PDB entry 5O60 | electron microscopy, 3.18 A resolution | chains A and K of the 35 polymer chains in the assembly

== Chain A ==
Molecule: 23S rRNA
Organism: Mycobacterium smegmatis str. MC2 155
Sequence (3120 nucleotides; numbered 1 to 3120; the number before each row is that of its first residue):
     1 UAAGUGUUUAAGGGCGCAUGGUGGAUGCCUUGGCACUGGGAGCCGAUGAA
    51 GGACGUAGGAGGCUGCGAUAAGCCUCGGGGAGCUGUCAACCGAGCGUUGA
   101 UCCGAGGAUGUCCGAAUGGGGAAACCCGGCACGAGUGAUGUCGUGUCACC
   151 AGGCGCUGAAUAUAUAGGCGUCUGGGGGGAACGCGGGGAAGUGAAACAUC
   201 UCAGUACCCGUAGGAAGAGAAAACAAAAUGUGAUUCCGUGAGUAGUGGCG
   251 AGCGAAAGCGGAGGAUGGCUAAACCGUAUGCAUGUGAUACCGGGUAGGGG
   301 UUGUGUGUGCGGGGUUGUGGGACCUAUCUUUCCGGCUCUACCUGGCUGGA
   351 GGGCAGUGAGAAAAUGUUGUGGUUAGCGGAAAUGGCUUGGGAUGGCCUGC
   401 CGUAGACGGUGAGAGCCCGGUACGUGAAAACCCGACGUCUGUCUUGAUGG
   451 UGUUCCCGAGUAGCAGCGGGCCCGUGGAAUCUGCUGUGAAUCUGCCGGGA
   501 CCACCCGGUAAGCCUGAAUACUUCCCAGUGACCGAUAGCGGAUUAGUACC
   551 GUGAGGGAAUGGUGAAAAGUACCCCGGGAGGGGAGUGAAAGAGUACCUGA
   601 AACCGUGCGCUUACAAUCCGUCAGAGCCCUCGACGUGUCGUGGGGUGAUG
   651 GCGUGCCUUUUGAAGAAUGAGCCUGCGAGUCAGGGACAUGUCGCGAGGUU
   701 AACCCGGGUGGGGUAGCCGCAGCGAAAGCGAGUCUGAAUAGGGCGUAUCC
   751 ACACAAGAGUGUGUGGUGUAGUGGUGUGUUCUGGACCCGAAGCGGAGUGA
   801 UCUACCCAUGGCCAGGGUGAAGCGCGGGUAAGACCGCGUGGAGGCCCGAA
   851 CCCACUUAGGUUGAAGACUGAGGGGAUGAGCUGUGGGUAGGGGUGAAAGG
   901 CCAAUCAAACUCCGUGAUAGCUGGUUCUCCCCGAAAUGCAUUUAGGUGCA
   951 GCGUCGCAUGUUUCUUGCCGGAGGUAGAGCUACUGGAUGGCCGAUGGGCC
  1001 CCACAGGGUUACUGACGUCAGCCAAACUCCGAAUGCCGGUAAGUCCAAGA
  1051 GUGCGGCAGUGAGACGGCGGGGGAUAAGCUCCGUGCGUCGAGAGGGAAAC
  1101 AGCCCAGAUCGCCGGCUAAGGCCCCUAAGCGUGUGCUAAGUGGAAAAGGA
  1151 UGUGCAGUCGCGAAGACAACCAGGAGGUUGGCUUAGAAGCAGCCACCCUU
  1201 GAAAGAGUGCGUAAUAGCUCACUGGUCAAGUGAUUGUGCGCCGAUAAUGU
  1251 AGCGGGGCUCAAGCACACCGCCGAAGCCGCGGCAGCCAACGUGUUGGCUG
  1301 GGUAGGGGAGCGUCCUGCAUCCGGUGAAGCCGCCGAGUGAUCGAGUGGUG
  1351 GAGGGUGUGGGAGUGAGAAUGCAGGCAUGAGUAGCGAUUAGGCAAGUGAG
  1401 AACCUUGCCCGCCGAAAGACCAAGGGUUCCUGGGCCAGGCCAGUCCGCCC
  1451 AGGGUGAGUCGGGACCUAAGGCGAGGCCGACAGGCGUAGUCGAUGGACAA
  1501 CGGGUUGAUAUUCCCGUACCCGUGUAUGUGCGUCCAUGAUGAAUCAGCGG
  1551 UACUAACCAUCCAAAACCACCGUGACCGCACCUUUCGGGGUGUGGCGUUG
  1601 GUGGGGCUGCAUGGGACCUUCGUUGGUAGUAGUCAAGCGAUGGGGUGACG
  1651 CAGGAAGGUAGCCGUACCGGUCAGUGGUAAUACCGGGGUAAGCCUGUAGG
  1701 GAGUCAGAUAGGUAAAUCCGUCUGGCAUAUAUCCUGAGAGGUGAUGCAUA
  1751 GCCGAGUGAGGCGAAUUCGGUGAUCCUAUGCUGCCGAGAAAAGCCUCUAG
  1801 CGAGGACAUACACGGCCCGUACCCCAAACCAACACAGGUGGUCAGGUAGA
  1851 GAAUACUAAGGCGUACGAGUGAACUAUGGUUAAGGAACUCGGCAAAAUGC
  1901 CCCCGUAACUUCGGGAGAAGGGGGACCCACAUGGCGUGUAAGCCUUUACG
  1951 GCCCAAGCGUGAGUGGGUGGCACAAACCAGUGAGAAGCGACUGUUUACUA
  2001 AAAACACAGGUCCGUGCGAAGUCGCAAGACGAUGUAUACGGACUGACGCC
  2051 UGCCCGGUGCUGGAAGGUUAAGAGGACCCGUUAACUCCCUUUGGGGGUGA
  2101 AGCGGAGAAUUUAAGCCCCAGUAAACGGCGGUGGUAACUAUAACCAUCCU
  2151 AAGGUAGCGAAAUUCCUUGUCGGGUAAGUUCCGACCUGCACGAAUGGCGU
  2201 AACGACUUCUCAACUGUCUCAACCAUAGACUCGGCGAAAUUGCACUACGA
  2251 GUAAAGAUGCUCGUUACGCGCGGCAGGACGAAAAGACCCCGGGACCUUCA
  2301 CUACAACUUGGUAUUGGUGCUCGAUACGGUUUGUGUAGGAUAGGUGGGAG
  2351 ACUGUGAAGCUCACACGCCAGUGUGGGUGGAGUCGUUGUUGAAAUACCAC
  2401 UCUGAUCGUAUUGGGCCUCUAACCUCGGACCGUAUAUCCGGUUCAGGGAC
  2451 AGUGCCUGGUGGGUAGUUUAACUGGGGCGGUUGCCUCCUAAAAUGUAACG
  2501 GAGGCGCCCAAAGGUUCCCUCAACCUGGACGGCAAUCAGGUGUUGAGUGU
  2551 AAGUGCACAAGGGAGCUUGACUGCGAGACGGACAUGUCGAGCAGGGACGA
  2601 AAGUCGGGACUAGUGAUCCGGCACCUCUGAGUGGAAGGGGUGUCGCUCAA
  2651 CGGAUAAAAGGUACCCCGGGGAUAACAGGCUGAUCUUCCCCAAGAGUCCA
  2701 UAUCGACGGGAUGGUUUGGCACCUCGAUGUCGGCUCGUCGCAUCCUGGGG
  2751 CUGGAGCAGGUCCCAAGGGUUGGGCUGUUCGCCCAUUAAAGCGGCACGCG
  2801 AGCUGGGUUUAGAACGUCGUGAGACAGUUCGGUCUCUAUCCGCCGCGCGC
  2851 GUCAGAAGCUUGAGGAAACCUGUCCCUAGUACGAGAGGACCGGGACGGAC
  2901 GAACCUCUGGUAUACCAGUUGUCCCACCAGGGGCACGGCUGGAUAGCCAC
  2951 GUUCGGACAGGAUAACCGCUGAAAGCAUCUAAGCGGGAAACCUCUUCCAA
  3001 GACCAGGCUUCUCACCCUCUAGGAGGGAUAAGGCCCCCCGCAGACCACGG
  3051 GAUUGAUAGACCAGACCUGGAAGCCUAGUAAUAGGUGCAGGGAACUGGCA
  3101 CUAACCGGCCGAAAACUUAC
Disordered / not traced: 1
Metal / ion sites: Mg2+ site 1: U7, A3024; Mg2+ site 2 near G13 (its only coordinating residue here); Mg2+ site 3: C28, G1354; Mg2+ site 4: C43, G214; Mg2+ site 5 near U69 (its only coordinating residue here); Mg2+ site 6 near U117 (its only coordinating residue here); Mg2+ site 7: A159, U163; Mg2+ site 8 near U171 (its only coordinating residue here); Mg2+ site 9: G191, U2467; Mg2+ site 10: A196, C197; Mg2+ site 11 near G204 (its only coordinating residue here); Mg2+ site 12 near G217 (its only coordinating residue here); 242 more Mg2+ sites not listed
Small-molecule neighbours: phenylalanine (PHE): A2286, C2287, U2809

== Chain K ==
Molecule: 50S ribosomal protein L13
Organism: Mycobacterium smegmatis str. MC2 155
UniProtKB: A0QSP8 (RL13_MYCS2); residue numbers follow UniProt; this construct covers 1-147
Chain sequence (147 residues; each row starts with the number of its first residue):
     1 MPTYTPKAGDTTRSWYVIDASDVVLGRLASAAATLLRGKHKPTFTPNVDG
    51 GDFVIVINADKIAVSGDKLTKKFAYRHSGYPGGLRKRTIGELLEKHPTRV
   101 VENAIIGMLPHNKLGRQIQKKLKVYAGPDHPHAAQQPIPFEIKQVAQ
Disordered / not traced: 1

== Chain A / chain K interface ==
Pairs across the interface (101):
  A3(A) / Pro-131(K)  sugar contact
  A3(A) / His-132(K)  hydrogen bond to the phosphate
  A3(A) / Gln-135(K)  hydrogen bond to the base
  G4(A) / Trp-15(K)  sugar contact
  G4(A) / His-132(K)  salt bridge to the phosphate
  G4(A) / Gln-135(K)  hydrogen bond to the sugar
  U5(A) / Phe-53(K)  sugar contact
  C614(A) / Arg-116(K)  phosphate contact
  A615(A) / Lys-113(K)  phosphate contact
  A615(A) / Arg-116(K)  salt bridge to the phosphate
  A616(A) / Lys-113(K)  phosphate contact
  A616(A) / Arg-116(K)  salt bridge to the phosphate
  G624(A) / Thr-5(K)  phosphate contact
  A625(A) / Pro-6(K)  sugar contact
  A625(A) / Lys-7(K)  salt bridge to the phosphate
  A625(A) / Ala-8(K)  phosphate contact
  G626(A) / Lys-7(K)  salt bridge to the phosphate
  G626(A) / Ala-8(K)  hydrogen bond to the phosphate
  A648(A) / Asn-47(K)  base contact
  U649(A) / Asn-47(K)  hydrogen bond to the base
  U649(A) / Lys-113(K)  salt bridge to the phosphate
  U649(A) / Leu-114(K)  sugar contact
  G650(A) / Pro-46(K)  sugar contact
  G650(A) / Asn-47(K)  sugar contact
  G650(A) / Asn-112(K)  hydrogen bond to the phosphate
  G650(A) / Lys-113(K)  hydrogen bond to the phosphate
  G650(A) / Leu-114(K)  hydrogen bond to the phosphate
  G651(A) / Asn-112(K)  hydrogen bond to the phosphate
  C1113(A) / Pro-2(K)  base contact
  C1113(A) / Thr-3(K)  hydrogen bond to the base
  C1123(A) / Ser-30(K)  hydrogen bond to the base
  C1124(A) / Ser-30(K)  sugar contact
  C1124(A) / Ala-33(K)  sugar contact
  C1124(A) / Thr-34(K)  sugar contact
  C1124(A) / Met-108(K)  hydrogen bond to the sugar
  C1125(A) / Arg-37(K)  salt bridge to the phosphate
  C1125(A) / Lys-39(K)  salt bridge to the phosphate
  C1125(A) / Met-108(K)  sugar contact
  C1125(A) / Pro-110(K)  sugar contact
  U1126(A) / Arg-37(K)  salt bridge to the phosphate
  A1127(A) / Arg-37(K)  salt bridge to the phosphate
  A1127(A) / Lys-39(K)  salt bridge to the phosphate
  G1129(A) / Gln-147(K)  hydrogen bond to the base
  C1130(A) / Arg-27(K)  hydrogen bond to the base
  C1130(A) / Ile-142(K)  base contact
  C1130(A) / Lys-143(K)  hydrogen bond to the base
  C1130(A) / Gln-144(K)  base contact
  G1131(A) / Gln-144(K)  hydrogen bond to the phosphate
  G1131(A) / Gln-147(K)  sugar contact
  G1140(A) / Lys-68(K)  hydrogen bond to the base
  G1249(A) / His-77(K)  stacking on the base
  G1249(A) / Pro-81(K)  phosphate contact
  G1249(A) / Gly-82(K)  hydrogen bond to the phosphate
  G1249(A) / Leu-84(K)  sugar contact
  U1250(A) / Tyr-75(K)  sugar contact
  U1250(A) / Leu-84(K)  base contact
  G1255(A) / Gly-107(K)  hydrogen bond to the base
  G1256(A) / Ser-30(K)  base contact
  G1256(A) / Ala-104(K)  hydrogen bond to the sugar
  G1256(A) / Gly-107(K)  sugar contact
  G1256(A) / Met-108(K)  hydrogen bond to the base
  G1257(A) / Gly-26(K)  hydrogen bond to the phosphate
  G1257(A) / Lys-72(K)  salt bridge to the phosphate
  G1257(A) / Ala-104(K)  phosphate contact
  G1257(A) / Met-108(K)  sugar contact
  C1258(A) / Val-24(K)  phosphate contact
  C1258(A) / Leu-25(K)  phosphate contact
  C1258(A) / Gly-26(K)  hydrogen bond to the phosphate
  C1258(A) / Lys-68(K)  salt bridge to the phosphate
  U1259(A) / Val-24(K)  phosphate contact
  U1259(A) / Ser-65(K)  hydrogen bond to the phosphate
  U1259(A) / Gly-66(K)  base contact
  U1259(A) / Lys-68(K)  salt bridge to the phosphate
  C1260(A) / Asp-22(K)  hydrogen bond to the base
  C1260(A) / Val-24(K)  base contact
  C1260(A) / Arg-27(K)  hydrogen bond to the sugar
  C1260(A) / Ser-65(K)  phosphate contact
  A1262(A) / Gly-26(K)  base contact
  A1262(A) / Arg-27(K)  base contact
  A1262(A) / Ser-30(K)  base contact
  G2263(A) / His-111(K)  salt bridge to the phosphate
  U2264(A) / His-111(K)  salt bridge to the phosphate
  U2738(A) / Pro-81(K)  phosphate contact
  C2739(A) / Pro-81(K)  phosphate contact
  C2739(A) / Gly-82(K)  phosphate contact
  A2863(A) / Arg-99(K)  hydrogen bond to the sugar
  G2864(A) / Arg-76(K)  sugar contact
  G2864(A) / Arg-87(K)  salt bridge to the phosphate
  G2864(A) / His-96(K)  salt bridge to the phosphate
  G2864(A) / Arg-99(K)  salt bridge to the phosphate
  G2865(A) / Ser-78(K)  hydrogen bond to the phosphate
  G2865(A) / Tyr-80(K)  sugar contact
  G2865(A) / Arg-85(K)  salt bridge to the phosphate
  A2866(A) / Ser-78(K)  hydrogen bond to the phosphate
  A2866(A) / Tyr-80(K)  sugar contact
  C3003(A) / Lys-120(K)  hydrogen bond to the phosphate
  C3004(A) / Glu-102(K)  hydrogen bond to the base
  C3004(A) / Lys-120(K)  salt bridge to the phosphate
  U3118(A) / Ala-134(K)  hydrogen bond to the sugar
  U3118(A) / Gln-136(K)  hydrogen bond to the sugar
  A3119(A) / Gln-136(K)  sugar contact
Other interface residues (no listed pair), chain A (50 interface residues in all): A2, A623, A1261, U2265, A2266, C2844
Other interface residues (no listed pair), chain K (63 interface residues in all): Asp-67, Gly-79, Gly-83, Asn-103, Leu-109, Lys-123, Val-145

== Overview ==
The interface between chain A and chain K involves 50 residues on one side and 63 on the other, with 33
hydrogen bonds, 21 salt bridges and 1 aromatic stacking contact. Polar pairs include A3(A)/Gln-135(K),
U649(A)/Asn-47(K) and C1113(A)/Thr-3(K). Chain A binds phenylalanine.
Chain A is 23S rRNA and chain K is 50S ribosomal protein L13, both from Mycobacterium smegmatis str. MC2 155;
the structure, Structure of the 50S large ribosomal subunit from Mycobacterium smegmatis, was determined by
electron microscopy (same publication as 5O5J and 5O61).
